Entry 7DUG (X-ray diffraction, 3.75 A resolution); this record covers chains A and Q of the 23 polymer chains in the assembly.

# Chain A
Molecule: 30S Ribosomal RNA rRNA
Organism: Thermus thermophilus HB8
Sequence (1522 nucleotides; numbered 0 to 1544 plus 19 insertion-coded residues; 42 numbers in that range are skipped by the numbering (no residue carries them; nothing is unmodelled there); the number before each row is that of its first residue; a row labelled like 190A-190L holds insertion residues (190A, then the next letters in order); numbering starts at 0):
     0 UUUGUUGGAG AGUCUGAUCC UGGCUCAGGG UGAACGCUGG CGGCGUGCCU AAGACAUGCA
    60 AGUCGUGCGG G
    73 CCGCGGGGUU UU
    88 ACUCCG
    95 UGGUC
   101 AGCGGCGGAC GGGUGAGUAA CGCGUGGGU
  129A G
   130 ACCUACCCGG AAGAGGGGGA CAACCCGGGG AAACUCGGGC UAAUCCCCCA UGUGGACCCG
   190 C
190A-190L CCCUUGGGGUGU
   191 GUCCAAAGGG CUUU
   216 GCCCGCUUCC GGAUGGGCCC GCGUCCCAUC AGCUAGUUGG UGGGGUAAUG GCCCACCAAG
   276 GCGACGACGG GUAGCCGGUC UGAGAGGAUG GCCGGCCACA GGGGCACUGA GACACGGGCC
   336 CCACUCCUAC GGGAGGCAGC AGUUAGGAAU CUUCCGCAAU GGGCGCAAGC CUGACGGAGC
   396 GACGCCGCUU GGAGGAAGAA GCCCUUCGGG GUGUAAACUC CUGAA
   442 CCCGGGACGA AACCCCCGAC GA
   474 GGGGACUGAC GGUACCGGG
   494 GUAAUAGCGC CGGCCAACUC CGUGCCAGCA GCCGCGGUAA UACGGAGGGC GCGAGCGUUA
   554 CCCGGAUUCA CUGGGCGUAA AGGGCGUGUA GGCGGCCUGG GGCGUCCCAU GUGAAAGACC
   614 ACGGCUCAAC CGUGGGGGAG CGUGGGAUAC GCUCAGGCUA GACGGUGGGA GAGGGUGGUG
   674 GAAUUCCCGG AGUAGCGGUG AAAUGCGCAG AUACCGGGAG GAACGCCGAU GGCGAAGGCA
   734 GCCACCUGGU CCACCCGUGA CGCUGAGGCG CGAAAGCGUG GGGAGCAAAC CGGAUUAGAU
   794 ACCCGGGUAG UCCACGCCCU AAACGAUGCG CGCUAGGUCU CUGGGUCU
   848 CCUGGGGGCC GAAGCUAACG CGUUAAGCGC GCCGCCUGGG GAGUACGGCC GCAAGGCUGA
   908 AACUCAAAGG AAUUGACGGG GGCCCGCACA AGCGGUGGAG CAUGUGGUUU AAUUCGAAGX
   968 AACGCGAAGA ACCUUACCAG GCCUUGACAU GCUAGG
 1003A G
  1004 AACCCGGGUG AAAGCCUGGG GUGCCCC
1030A-1030D GCGA
  1031 GGGGAGCCCU AGCACAGGUG CUGCAUGGCC GUCGUCAGCU CGUGCCGUGA GGUGUUGGGU
  1091 UAAGUCCCGC AACGAGCGCA ACCCCCGCCG UUAGUUGCCA GCGGUUCGGC CGGGCACUCU
  1151 AACGGGACUG CCCGCGAAA
  1171 GCGGGAGGAA GGAGGGGACG ACGUCUGGUC AGCAUGGCCC UUACGGCCUG GGCGACACAC
  1231 GUGCUACAAU GCCCACUACA AAGCGAUGCC ACCCGGCAAC GGGGAGCUAA UCGCAAAAAG
  1291 GUGGGCCCAG UUCGGAUUGG GGUCUGCAAC CCGACCCCAU GAAGCCGGAA UCGCUAGUAA
  1351 UCGCGGAUCA G
 1361A C
  1362 CAUGCCGCGG UGAAUACGUU CCCGGGCCUU GUACACACXG CCXGUXACGC CAUGGGAGCG
  1422 GGCUCUACCC GAAGUCGCCG GG
  1446 AGCCUACGGG
  1459 CAGGCGCCGA GGGUAGGGCC CGUGACUGGG GCGAAGUCGU AACAAGGUAG CUGUACCGGA
  1519 AGGUGCGGCU GGAUCCACUC CUUUCU
Unresolved in the structure: 0-4, 1534-1538
Modified residues: PSU (pseudouridine-5'-monophosphate) at position 516, 7MG (7N-methyl-8-hydroguanosine-5'-monophosphate) at position 527, M2G (N2-dimethylguanosine-5'-monophosphate) at position 966, 5MC (5-methylcytidine-5'-monophosphate) at position 967, 2MG (2N-methylguanosine-5'-monophosphate) at position 1207, 5MC (5-methylcytidine-5'-monophosphate) at position 1400, 4OC (4n,o2'-methylcytidine-5'-monophosphate) at position 1402, 5MC (5-methylcytidine-5'-monophosphate) at position 1404, 5MC (5-methylcytidine-5'-monophosphate) at position 1407, UR3 (3-methyluridine-5'-monophoshate) at position 1498, MA6 (6N-dimethyladenosine-5'-monophoshate) at position 1518, MA6 (6N-dimethyladenosine-5'-monophoshate) at position 1519, PSU (pseudouridine-5'-monophosphate) at position 1540, PSU (pseudouridine-5'-monophosphate) at position 1541
Metal / ion sites: Mg2+ site 1: U5 (shared with 1 residue of chain H); Mg2+ site 2 near G21 (its only coordinating residue here); Mg2+ site 3 near G28 (its only coordinating residue here); Mg2+ site 4: G46, G394; Mg2+ site 5 near C48 (its only coordinating residue here); Mg2+ site 6: A59, U387; Mg2+ site 7 near G61 (its only coordinating residue here); Mg2+ site 8 near U98 (its only coordinating residue here); Mg2+ site 9: G107, G326; Mg2+ site 10: A109, G331; Mg2+ site 11 near G111 (its only coordinating residue here); Mg2+ site 12 near G117 (its only coordinating residue here); 90 more Mg2+ sites not listed
Ligand contacts: HJR (N-[(1R,2R,3R,4S,5R)-4-[(2R,6S)-6-(aminomethyl)oxan-2-yl]oxy-5-azanyl-2-[(2R,4S,5R}-5-methyl-4-(methylamino)-5-oxidanyl-oxan-2-yl]oxy-3-oxidanyl-cyclohexyl]-1,1,1-tris(fluoranyl)methanesulfonamide): 5MC_1404, G1405, U1406, 5MC_1407, A1408, C1409, G1491, A1493, G1494, U1495, C1496, G1497

# Chain Q
Molecule: 30S ribosomal protein S17
Organism: Thermus thermophilus HB8
Reference sequence: P24321 (RS17_THETH); numbering as in UniProt (aligned over 1-105)
Chain sequence (105 residues; each row starts with the number of its first residue):
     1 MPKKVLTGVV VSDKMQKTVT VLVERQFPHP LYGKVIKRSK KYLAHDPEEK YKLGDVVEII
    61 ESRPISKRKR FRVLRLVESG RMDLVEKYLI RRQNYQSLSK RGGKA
Unresolved in the structure: 1, 101-105
Metal / ion sites: Mg2+: Asp13, Met15, Glu49

# Chain A / chain Q interface
Contacting residue pairs (89):
  G127(A) with Pro2(Q), hydrogen bond to the sugar; Glu61(Q), base contact
  G128(A) with Pro2(Q), sugar contact; Lys3(Q), hydrogen bond to the phosphate; Glu61(Q), sugar contact
  U129(A) with Lys3(Q), salt bridge to the phosphate
  A130(A) with Arg63(Q), salt bridge to the phosphate; Pro64(Q), base contact
  U190E(A) with Ser62(Q), base contact; Arg63(Q), hydrogen bond to the base; Arg72(Q), hydrogen bond to the base
  G190F(A) with Arg63(Q), hydrogen bond to the base
  C234(A) with Pro64(Q), sugar contact; Arg70(Q), hydrogen bond to the phosphate
  C235(A) with Glu61(Q), hydrogen bond to the sugar; Arg70(Q), salt bridge to the phosphate; Phe71(Q), sugar contact
  G236(A) with Lys4(Q), sugar contact; Lys40(Q), salt bridge to the phosphate; Tyr42(Q), phosphate contact
  C237(A) with Arg25(Q), hydrogen bond to the phosphate; Lys40(Q), salt bridge to the phosphate; Tyr42(Q), hydrogen bond to the phosphate
  G238(A) with Arg25(Q), salt bridge to the phosphate
  A246(A) with Leu98(Q), hydrogen bond to the sugar
  G247(A) with Ser99(Q), phosphate contact; Lys100(Q), salt bridge to the phosphate
  U252(A) with Lys67(Q), salt bridge to the phosphate
  U253(A) with Lys67(Q), salt bridge to the phosphate
  G254(A) with Met15(Q), sugar contact; Gln16(Q), hydrogen bond to the sugar; Thr18(Q), sugar contact; Ser66(Q), hydrogen bond to the phosphate; Lys67(Q), phosphate contact; Lys69(Q), phosphate contact
  G255(A) with Gln16(Q), sugar contact; Lys17(Q), hydrogen bond to the phosphate; Ile65(Q), phosphate contact; Ser66(Q), phosphate contact; Lys69(Q), salt bridge to the phosphate
  U256(A) with Lys17(Q), phosphate contact
  U264(A) with Arg63(Q), sugar contact; Pro64(Q), hydrogen bond to the sugar
  G265(A) with Pro64(Q), sugar contact; Ile65(Q), sugar contact; Ser66(Q), sugar contact; Lys67(Q), hydrogen bond to the sugar
  G266(A) with Ser66(Q), phosphate contact
  C267(A) with Lys67(Q), salt bridge to the phosphate
  A273(A) with Gln16(Q), sugar contact
  G275(A) with Lys14(Q), phosphate contact; Met15(Q), sugar contact
  G276(A) with Ser12(Q), hydrogen bond to the phosphate; Thr20(Q), phosphate contact; Arg68(Q), hydrogen bond to the sugar
  C277(A) with Lys41(Q), salt bridge to the phosphate; Arg68(Q), salt bridge to the phosphate
  G278(A) with Lys41(Q), salt bridge to the phosphate; Arg92(Q), base contact; Tyr95(Q), base contact
  A279(A) with Tyr95(Q), hydrogen bond to the phosphate; Leu98(Q), base contact
  C280(A) with Lys37(Q), base contact; Arg38(Q), base contact; Ser39(Q), hydrogen bond to the base; Arg91(Q), base contact
  C564(A) with Leu31(Q), base contact; Tyr32(Q), sugar contact
  U582(A) with Ile90(Q), sugar contact; Asn94(Q), hydrogen bond to the sugar
  A583(A) with Ile90(Q), sugar contact; Arg91(Q), phosphate contact; Asn94(Q), hydrogen bond to the sugar
  G584(A) with Lys87(Q), salt bridge to the phosphate; Arg91(Q), salt bridge to the phosphate
  G585(A) with Lys34(Q), hydrogen bond to the phosphate; Lys37(Q), phosphate contact
  C586(A) with Lys34(Q), salt bridge to the phosphate
  G597(A) with Val35(Q), sugar contact
  U598(A) with Pro28(Q), phosphate contact
  G635(A) with Pro2(Q), sugar contact; Lys4(Q), salt bridge to the phosphate
  U636(A) with Pro2(Q), phosphate contact
  C647(A) with Arg81(Q), salt bridge to the phosphate
  G760(A) with Asn94(Q), hydrogen bond to the base; Ser97(Q), base contact; Leu98(Q), sugar contact
  C879(A) with Lys34(Q), salt bridge to the phosphate
  C896(A) with Lys100(Q), sugar contact
Other interface residues (no listed pair), chain A (50 interface residues in all): G129A, C272, G301, C596, G644, A759, G761
Other interface residues (no listed pair), chain Q (48 interface residues in all): Gln26, Phe27, Leu43

# In short
Chain A and chain Q form an interface of 50 and 48 residues respectively, with 23 hydrogen bonds and 20 salt
bridges. Among the polar pairs are U190E(A)-Arg63(Q), G190F(A)-Arg63(Q) and U190E(A)-Arg72(Q). Bound to chain
A: compound HJR. G46(A) and G394(A) form the Mg2+ site 4.
Here chain A is 30S Ribosomal RNA rRNA and chain Q is 30S ribosomal protein S17, both from Thermus
thermophilus HB8. Entry 7DUG (Crystal structure of the Thermus thermophilus (HB8) 30S ribosomal subunit with
mRNA and cognate transfer RNA ...) was determined by X-ray diffraction.
